Entry 7K0Q (electron microscopy, 3.30 A resolution); this record covers chains B and D of the 4 polymer chains in the assembly.

# Chain B
Name: Serine palmitoyltransferase 2
From: Homo sapiens
Notes: EC 2.3.1.50
UniProt: O15270 (SPTC2_HUMAN); residue numbers follow UniProt; this construct covers 1-562
Amino-acid sequence (562 residues; row label = number of the first residue in the row):
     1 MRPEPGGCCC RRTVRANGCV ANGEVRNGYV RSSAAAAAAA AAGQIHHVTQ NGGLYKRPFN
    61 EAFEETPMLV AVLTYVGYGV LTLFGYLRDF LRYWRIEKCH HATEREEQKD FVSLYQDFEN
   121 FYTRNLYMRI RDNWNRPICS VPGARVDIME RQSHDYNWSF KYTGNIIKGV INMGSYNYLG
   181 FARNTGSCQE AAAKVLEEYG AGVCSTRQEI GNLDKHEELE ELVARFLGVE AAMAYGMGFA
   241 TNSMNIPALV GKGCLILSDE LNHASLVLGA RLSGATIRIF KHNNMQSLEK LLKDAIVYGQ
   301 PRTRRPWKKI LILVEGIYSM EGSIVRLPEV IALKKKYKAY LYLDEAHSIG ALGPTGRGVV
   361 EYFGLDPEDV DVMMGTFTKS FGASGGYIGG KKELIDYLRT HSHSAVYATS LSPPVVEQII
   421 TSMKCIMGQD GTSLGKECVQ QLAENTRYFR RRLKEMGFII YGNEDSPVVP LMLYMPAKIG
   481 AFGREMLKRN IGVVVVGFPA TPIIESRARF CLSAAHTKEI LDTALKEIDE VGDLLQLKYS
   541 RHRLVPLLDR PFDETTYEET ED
Not modelled in the structure: 1-52, 545-562
Swiss-Prot annotation at these positions:
  - modified residue: Lys379 (N6-(pyridoxal phosphate)lysine)
  - natural variant: Ala182 (A182P: In HSAN1C), Arg183 (R183W: In HSAN1C), Val359 (V359M: In HSAN1C loss of normal activity as measured by reduced formation of sphinganine), Gly382 (G382V: In HSAN1C), Ile504 (I504F: In HSAN1C loss of normal activity as measured by reduced formation of sphinganine)
  - mutagenesis: Tyr122 (Y122A: Decreased catalytic activity with L-serine and palmitoyl-CoA as substrates. Does not affect the negative regulation by OMRDL3 and ceramides), Leu126 (L126W: Some decrease in catalytic activity with L-serine and palmitoyl-CoA as substrates), Ile130 (I130W: Loss of catalytic activity with L-serine and palmitoyl-CoA as substrates), Trp134 (W134A: Loss of catalytic activity with L-serine and palmitoyl-CoA as substrates), Tyr176 (Y176A: Loss of catalytic activity with L-serine and palmitoyl-CoA as substrates), Ser258 (S258R: Loss of catalytic activity with L-serine and palmitoyl-CoA as substrates), Arg302 (R302A: Reduces the dimerization propensity with SPTLC1; reduces the dimerization propensity with SPTLC1; when associated with A-305. Does not impair enzymatic activity ...), Arg304 (R304A: Reduces the dimerization propensity with SPTLC1; when associated with A-302 and A-304. Does not impair enzymatic activity; when associated with A-302 and A-304), Arg305 (R305A: Reduces the dimerization propensity with SPTLC1; when associated with A-302 and A-304. Does not impair enzymatic activity; when associated with A-302 and A-304), Met320 (M320Q: Decreased catalytic activity with L-serine and palmitoyl-CoA as substrates), Thr378 (T378A: Decreased catalytic activity with L-serine and palmitoyl-CoA as substrates), Lys379 (K379A: Loss of catalytic activity with L-serine and palmitoyl-CoA as substrates), 3 further mutagenesis entries in UniProt
Residues lining bound ligands: pyridoxal phosphate / Myriocin: Tyr78, Tyr122, Leu126, Tyr127, Ile130, Trp134, Tyr176, Met237, Gly238, Phe239, Asn242, His263, Ser265, Glu315, Ser319, Asp344, Ala346, His347, Thr376, Thr378, Lys379, Pro476, Ile479, Val496, Gly497, Phe498, Pro499, Arg509
Reported in the primary citation:
  - mutagenesis - R302A/R304A/R305A: unchanged catalytic activity
  - disease-associated variants - I504F: decreased binding to ORM1-like protein 3 (chain D) (proposed by the authors, not directly observed)
  - disease-associated variants - I504F (proposed by the authors, not directly observed)

# Chain D
Name: ORM1-like protein 3
From: Homo sapiens
UniProt: Q8N138 (ORML3_HUMAN); residues 1-153 here = UniProt positions 1-153
Amino-acid sequence (153 residues; row label = number of the first residue in the row):
     1 MNVGTAHSEV NPNTRVMNSR GIWLSYVLAI GLLHIVLLSI PFVSVPVVWT LTNLIHNMGM
    61 YIFLHTVKGT PFETPDQGKA RLLTHWEQMD YGVQFTASRK FLTITPIVLY FLTSFYTKYD
   121 QIHFVLNTVS LMSVLIPKLP QLHGVRIFGI NKY
Not modelled in the structure: 1-10
Swiss-Prot annotation at these positions:
  - region: Met1 to Met17 (Important for ceramide level-sensing)
  - modified residue: Pro137 (Hydroxyproline)
  - mutagenesis: Asn2 to Met17 (Impaired negative regulation of SPT complex activity in the presence of ceramides), Asn2 to Ser8 (Impaired negative regulation of SPT complex activity in the presence of ceramides), Asn2 (Impaired negative regulation of SPT complex activity in the presence of ceramides), Asn13 (N13A: Disrupted ceramide binding; impaired negative regulation of SPT complex activity in the presence of ceramides; in the absence of ceramides, reduced affinity of SPT complex towards palmitoyl-CoA), Val16 (V16R: Impaired negative regulation of SPT complex activity in the presence of ceramides), Ile22 (I22R: Impaired negative regulation of SPT complex activity in the presence of ceramides), Phe63 (F63P: Impaired negative regulation of SPT complex activity in the presence of ceramides; F63R: Impaired negative regulation of SPT complex activity in the presence of ceramides), His85 (H85A: No effect on the negative regulation of SPT complex activity in the presence of ceramides), Pro137 (P137A: Increased protein levels; decreased ubiquitination; increased negative regulation of SPT complex activity)
Reported in the primary citation:
  - conformationally variable residues (order/disorder transition): Met1 to Val10

# Interface between chain B and chain D
Residue-residue contacts - 23 pairs, chain B then chain D:
  Glu65(B) - Arg20(D)  salt bridge
  Thr66(B) - Arg20(D)  hydrogen bond (backbone-side chain)
  Met68(B) - Arg20(D)
  Met68(B) - Gly21(D)
  Ala71(B) - Arg20(D)
  Tyr75(B) - Ser19(D)  hydrogen bond
  Tyr75(B) - Arg20(D)
  Tyr75(B) - Ser25(D)
  Gln116(B) - Arg81(D)
  Phe118(B) - Val67(D)  hydrophobic
  Phe118(B) - Lys68(D)
  Phe118(B) - Gly69(D)
  Phe118(B) - Thr70(D)
  Phe118(B) - Pro71(D)
  Glu119(B) - Thr70(D)
  Glu119(B) - Pro71(D)
  Glu119(B) - Phe72(D)
  Glu119(B) - Glu73(D)
  Glu119(B) - Arg81(D)  salt bridge
  Phe121(B) - Pro71(D)
  Tyr122(B) - Pro71(D)  hydrogen bond (backbone-backbone)
  Arg271(B) - Pro75(D)
  Ile504(B) - Ser19(D)
Other interface residues (no listed pair), chain B (17 interface residues in all): Pro67, Val72, Tyr86, Asn120, Phe498
Other interface residues (no listed pair), chain D (17 interface residues in all): Val16, Ile22, Leu24, Leu28

# Overview
Chain B and chain D each contribute 17 residues to their interface, with 3 hydrogen bonds and 2 salt bridges.
Among the polar pairs are Glu65(B)-Arg20(D), Glu119(B)-Arg81(D) and Thr66(B)-Arg20(D). Bound to chain B:
pyridoxal phosphate / Myriocin. From the paper: I504F of chain B reduces binding to ORM1-like protein 3 (chain
D); conformational variability at Met1(D).
Here chain B is Serine palmitoyltransferase 2 and chain D is ORM1-like protein 3, both from Homo sapiens.
Entry 7K0Q (Human serine palmitoyltransferase complex SPTLC1/SPLTC2/ssSPTa/ORMDL3, myriocin-bound) was
determined by electron microscopy (same publication as 7K0I, 7K0J, 7K0K, 7K0L, 7K0M, 7K0N, 7K0O and 7K0P).
